Entry 7LYA (electron microscopy, 2.91 A resolution); this record covers chains D and I of the 10 polymer chains in the assembly.

Chain D:
Molecule: Histone H2B type 1-J
Organism: Homo sapiens
UniProt: P06899 (H2B1J_HUMAN); residues 0-123 here correspond to UniProt positions 1-124 (UniProt number = residue number + 1)
Chain sequence (126 residues; row label = number of the first residue in the row; numbers below 1 keep their minus sign (Gly-2 is residue -2)):
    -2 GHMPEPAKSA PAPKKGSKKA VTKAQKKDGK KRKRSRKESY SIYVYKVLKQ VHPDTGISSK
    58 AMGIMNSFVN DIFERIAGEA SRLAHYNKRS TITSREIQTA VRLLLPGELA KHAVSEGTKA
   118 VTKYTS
Not modelled in the structure: -2 to 28
Sequence notes: expression tag (-2 to -1)
Curated features (UniProtKB/Swiss-Prot):
  - modified residue: Pro1 (N-acetylproline), Glu2 (ADP-ribosyl glutamic acid), Lys5 (N6-(2-hydroxyisobutyryl)lysine), Ser6 (ADP-ribosylserine), Lys11 (N6-(beta-hydroxybutyryl)lysine), Lys12 (N6-(2-hydroxyisobutyryl)lysine), Ser14 (Phosphoserine), Lys15 (N6-acetyllysine), Lys16 (N6-(beta-hydroxybutyryl)lysine), Lys20 (N6-(2-hydroxyisobutyryl)lysine), Lys23 (N6-(2-hydroxyisobutyryl)lysine), Lys24 (N6-(2-hydroxyisobutyryl)lysine), Lys34 (N6-(2-hydroxyisobutyryl)lysine), Glu35 (PolyADP-ribosyl glutamic acid), Ser36 (Phosphoserine), Lys43 (N6-(2-hydroxyisobutyryl)lysine), Lys46 (N6-(2-hydroxyisobutyryl)lysine), Lys57 (N6,N6-dimethyllysine), Arg79 (Dimethylated arginine), Lys85 (N6,N6,N6-trimethyllysine) and 6 more in UniProt
  - glycosylation: Ser112 (O-linked (GlcNAc) serine)
  - cross-link (Glycyl lysine isopeptide (Lys-Gly)): Lys5 (interchain with G-Cter in SUMO2), Lys20 (interchain with G-Cter in SUMO2), Lys34 (interchain with G-Cter in ubiquitin), Lys120 (interchain with G-Cter in ubiquitin)
From the paper describing this entry:
  - mutagenesis - E105A, E113A: unchanged catalytic activity
  - mutagenesis - K108A, K108D, S112A, S112R, T115A, K116D, T119R: decreased catalytic activity

Chain I:
Molecule: 147-nt DNA strand
Organism: Homo sapiens
Sequence (147 nucleotides; each row starts with the number of its first residue; numbers below 1 keep their minus sign (DA-73 is residue -73)):
   -73 ATCGAGAATC CCGGTGCCGA GGCCGCTCAA TTGGTCGTAG ACAGCTCTAG CACCGCTTAA
   -13 ACGCACGTAC GCGCTGTCCC CCGCGTTTTA ACCGCCAAGG GGATTACTCC CTAGTCTCCA
    47 GGCACGTGTC AGATATATAC ATCCGAT

Interface between chain D and chain I:
Pairs across the interface (12; chain D residue first):
  Arg29(D) - DT30(I)  hydrogen bond to the sugar
  Lys30(D) - DC-46(I)  salt bridge to the phosphate
  Lys30(D) - DT31(I)  phosphate contact
  Ser32(D) - DT30(I)  hydrogen bond to the phosphate
  Tyr42(D) - DG-53(I)  hydrogen bond to the phosphate
  Gly53(D) - DG-53(I)  phosphate contact
  Ile54(D) - DA-54(I)  sugar contact
  Ile54(D) - DG-53(I)  phosphate contact
  Ser56(D) - DA-54(I)  phosphate contact
  Arg86(D) - DA-33(I)  salt bridge to the phosphate
  Ser87(D) - DG-34(I)  hydrogen bond to the phosphate
  Thr88(D) - DG-34(I)  hydrogen bond to the phosphate
Also at the interface, not in a pair above, chain D (14 interface residues in all): Arg33, Glu35, Ser55, Lys85
Also at the interface, not in a pair above, chain I (11 interface residues in all): DG-52, DA-45, DA-35, DA29

Summary:
14 residues of chain D and 11 residues of chain I are in contact, with 5 hydrogen bonds and 2 salt bridges.
Among the polar pairs are Arg29(D)-DT30(I), Ser32(D)-DT30(I) and Tyr42(D)-DG-53(I). The paper reports that
K108A, K108D and S112A of chain D, among others, reduce catalytic activity; E105A and E113A of chain D leave
catalytic activity unchanged; 9 substitutions were tested in all.
Chain D is Histone H2B type 1-J and chain I is a 147-nt DNA strand, both from Homo sapiens; the structure,
Cryo-EM structure of the human nucleosome core particle with linked histone proteins H2A and H2B, was
determined by electron microscopy (same publication as 7LYB).
